Entry 8R4N (X-ray diffraction, 2.20 A resolution); this record covers chains H and N of the 3 polymer chains in the assembly.

Chain H:
Protein: Eq4.Dp46-3A heavy chain
Source organism: Equus caballus
Chain sequence (236 residues; row label = number of the first residue in the row; a row labelled like 55A-55E holds insertion residues (55A, then the next letters in order)):
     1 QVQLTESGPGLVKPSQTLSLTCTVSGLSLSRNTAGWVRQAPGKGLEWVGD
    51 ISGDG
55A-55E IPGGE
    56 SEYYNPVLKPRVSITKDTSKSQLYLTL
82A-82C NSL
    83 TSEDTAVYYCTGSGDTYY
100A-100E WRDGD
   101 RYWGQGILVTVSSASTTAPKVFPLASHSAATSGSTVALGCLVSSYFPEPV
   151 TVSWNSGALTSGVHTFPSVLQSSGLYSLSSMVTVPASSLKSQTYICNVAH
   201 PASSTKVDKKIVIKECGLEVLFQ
Disordered / not traced: 128-132, 212-223
Disulfide bonds: Cys22-Cys92, Cys140-Cys196

Chain N:
Protein: Short neurotoxin 1
Source organism: Dendroaspis polylepis
UniProt: P01416 (3S11_DENPO); residues 1-60 here = UniProt positions 1-60
Chain sequence (67 residues; numbered 1 to 66 plus 1 insertion-coded residue; the number before each row is that of its first residue):
     1 RICYNHQSTTRATTKSCEENSCYKKYWRDHRGTIIERGCGCPKVKPGVGI
    51 HCCQSDKCNY
   60A G
    61 LEVLFQ
Disordered / not traced: 61-66
Disulfide bonds: Cys3-Cys22, Cys17-Cys39, Cys41-Cys52, Cys53-Cys58
Sequence notes: expression tag (60A, 61-66)

Chain H / chain N interface:
Residue-residue contacts (12; chain H residue first):
  Ile55A(H) - Pro46(N)
  Ile55A(H) - Gly47(N)
  Pro55B(H) - Gly47(N)  hydrogen bond (backbone-backbone)
  Gly55C(H) - Pro46(N)
  Gly55C(H) - Gly47(N)  hydrogen bond (backbone-backbone)
  Tyr58(H) - Pro46(N)
  Tyr99(H) - Arg28(N)
  Tyr99(H) - Asp29(N)
  Tyr99(H) - His30(N)
  Tyr100(H) - Pro46(N)
  Trp100A(H) - Lys45(N)
  Trp100A(H) - Pro46(N)  hydrogen bond (backbone-backbone)
Interface residues without a listed pair, chain H (8 interface residues in all): Gly55D
Interface residues without a listed pair, chain N (8 interface residues in all): Trp27, Val48

In short:
Chain H and chain N each contribute 8 residues to their interface; the contacts include 3 hydrogen bonds.
Main-chain hydrogen bonds include Pro55B(H)-Gly47(N), Gly55C(H)-Gly47(N) and Trp100A(H)-Pro46(N).
Here chain H is Eq4.Dp46-3A heavy chain (Equus caballus) and chain N is Short neurotoxin 1 (Dendroaspis
polylepis). Entry 8R4N (Crystal structure of neutralizing Fab Eq4.Dp46-3A from equine antivenom bound to short
chain three finger alpha-neurotoxin ...) was determined by X-ray diffraction.
